Entry 6IZR (electron microscopy, 4.70 A resolution (low resolution: residue-level contacts below are approximate; hydrogen-bond / salt-bridge calls are withheld)); this record covers chains 1 and B of the 30 polymer chains in the assembly.

[Chain 1 (and B)]
Name: Putative plasmid segregation protein ParM
Organism: Clostridium botulinum Prevot_594
Notes: chain B of this document is another copy of the same molecule, construct and numbering; everything in this record applies to it too
UniProtKB: A0A0B4W229 (A0A0B4W229_CLOBO); numbering as in UniProt (aligned over 1-349)
Amino-acid sequence (349 residues; each row starts with the number of its first residue):
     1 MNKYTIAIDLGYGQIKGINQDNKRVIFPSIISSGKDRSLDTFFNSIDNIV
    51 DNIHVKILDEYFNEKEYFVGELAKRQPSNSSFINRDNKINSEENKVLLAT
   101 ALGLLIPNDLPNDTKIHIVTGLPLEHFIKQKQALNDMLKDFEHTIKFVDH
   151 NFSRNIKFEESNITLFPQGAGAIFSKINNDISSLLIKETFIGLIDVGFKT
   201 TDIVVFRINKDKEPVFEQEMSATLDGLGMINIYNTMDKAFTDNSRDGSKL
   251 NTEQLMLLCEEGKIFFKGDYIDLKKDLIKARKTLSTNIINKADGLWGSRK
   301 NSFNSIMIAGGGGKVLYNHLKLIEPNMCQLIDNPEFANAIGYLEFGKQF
Metal / ion sites: Mg2+: Asp-195 (together with ADP)
Ligand contacts: ADP (adenosine-5'-diphosphate): Asp-9, Gly-11, Tyr-12, Gly-13, Gln-14, Lys-16, Gln-168, Asp-195, Val-196, Gly-197, Phe-198, Met-229, Tyr-233, Cys-259, Glu-260, Gly-310, Gly-311, Gly-312, Lys-314, Val-315, Glu-335
What the authors report for this chain:
  - catalytic residues: Gln-168 (proposed by the authors, not directly observed)

[Interface between chain 1 and chain B]
Pairs across the interface (5):
  Tyr-61(1) with Ile-278(B); Lys-282(B); His-319(B)
  Glu-142(1) with Lys-275(B)
  Glu-159(1) with Arg-245(B)
Other interface residues (no listed pair), chain 1 (4 interface residues in all): Glu-60

[Summary]
4 residues of chain 1 and 5 residues of chain B are in contact. Ligands of chain 1: ADP. From the paper: the
catalytic residue Gln-168(1).
Both chains are Putative plasmid segregation protein ParM (Clostridium botulinum Prevot_594). Entry 6IZR
(Whole structure of a 15-stranded ParM filament from Clostridium botulinum) was determined by electron
microscopy (same publication as 6IXW and 6IZV).
